6D13 - chains A and B; structure by X-ray diffraction, 3.06 A resolution.

[Chain A]
Name: Diaminopimelate epimerase
Organism: Escherichia coli O45:K1 (strain S88 / ExPEC)
Notes: EC 5.1.1.7
UniProt: B7MH73 (DAPF_ECO45); residue numbers follow UniProt; this construct covers 1-274
Chain sequence (275 residues; row label = number of the first residue in the row; numbering starts at 0):
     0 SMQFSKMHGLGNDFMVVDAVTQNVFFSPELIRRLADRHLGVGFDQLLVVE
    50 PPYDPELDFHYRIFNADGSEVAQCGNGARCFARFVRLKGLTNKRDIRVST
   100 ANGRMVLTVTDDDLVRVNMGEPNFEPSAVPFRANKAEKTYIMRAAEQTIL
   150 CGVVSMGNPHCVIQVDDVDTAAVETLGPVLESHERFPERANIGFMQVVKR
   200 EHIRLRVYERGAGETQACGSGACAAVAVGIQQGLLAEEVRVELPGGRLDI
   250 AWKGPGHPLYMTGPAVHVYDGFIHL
Construct notes: expression tag (0)
Swiss-Prot annotation at these positions:
  - active site: Cys73 (Proton donor), Cys217 (Proton acceptor)
  - binding site (substrate): Asn11, Gln44, Asn64, Gly74, Asn75, Asn157, Asn190, Glu208, Arg209, Gly218, Ser219
  - site: His159 (Could be important to modulate the pK values of the two catalytic cysteine residues), Glu208 (Could be important to modulate the pK values of the two catalytic cysteine residues), Tyr268 (Important for dimerization)
Disulfides: Cys150-Cys160

[Chain B]
Name: RNA pyrophosphohydrolase
Organism: Escherichia coli O45:K1 (strain S88 / ExPEC)
Notes: EC 3.6.1.-
UniProt: B7MLH6 (RPPH_ECO45); residues 1-176 here = UniProt positions 1-176
Chain sequence (177 residues; numbered 0 to 176; the number before each row is that of its first residue; numbering starts at 0):
     0 SMIDDDGYRPNVGIVICNRQGQVMWARRFGQHSWQFPQGGINPGESAEQA
    50 MYRELFEEVGLSRKDVRILASTRNWLRYKLPKRLVRWDTKPVCIGQKQKW
   100 FLLQLVSGDAEINMQTSSTPEFDGWRWVSYWYPVRQVVSFKRDVYRRVMK
   150 EFASVVMSLQENTPKPQNASAYRRKRG
Not modelled in the structure: 0, 159-176
Construct notes: expression tag (0)
Swiss-Prot annotation at these positions:
  - motif: Gly38 to Gly59 (Nudix box)

[Interface between chain A and chain B]
Contacting residue pairs - 29 pairs, chain A then chain B:
  Ala18(A) - Arg145(B)  hydrogen bond (backbone-side chain)
  Val19(A) - Trp130(B)  hydrophobic
  Val19(A) - Val133(B)
  Val19(A) - Arg145(B)  hydrogen bond (backbone-side chain)
  Thr20(A) - Trp130(B)
  Thr20(A) - Lys149(B)
  Gln21(A) - Arg145(B)  hydrogen bond (backbone-side chain)
  Asn22(A) - Asp142(B)  hydrogen bond
  Asn22(A) - Arg145(B)
  Glu49(A) - Arg134(B)  salt bridge
  Pro50(A) - Trp130(B)
  Pro50(A) - Arg134(B)  hydrogen bond (backbone-side chain)
  Pro51(A) - Ser128(B)
  Pro51(A) - Trp130(B)
  Pro51(A) - Tyr131(B)
  Pro51(A) - Arg134(B)  hydrogen bond (backbone-side chain)
  Tyr52(A) - Tyr131(B)
  Tyr52(A) - Arg134(B)
  Asp53(A) - Tyr131(B)
  Pro54(A) - Arg125(B)
  Pro54(A) - Val127(B)  hydrophobic
  Pro54(A) - Ser128(B)  hydrogen bond (backbone-side chain)
  Pro54(A) - Tyr131(B)
  Glu55(A) - Arg125(B)  salt bridge
  Leu56(A) - Ser128(B)  hydrogen bond (backbone-side chain)
  Phe58(A) - Trp130(B)
  Gly88(A) - Met156(B)
  Leu89(A) - Trp130(B)  hydrogen bond (backbone-side chain)
  Asn91(A) - Met156(B)
Also at the interface, not in a pair above, chain A (18 interface residues in all): Thr90
Also at the interface, not in a pair above, chain B (12 interface residues in all): Trp126
The authors on this interface:
  - hot spots on chain A (mutagenesis) - V19S/F58S, V19S/L89S, V19S/F58S/L89S (5800 fold), F58S/L89S (290-fold): decreased binding to RNA pyrophosphohydrolase (chain B)
  - hot spots on chain B (mutagenesis) - W130A/R145A (284-fold), R134A (2-fold): decreased binding to Diaminopimelate epimerase (chain A)

[In short]
The interface between chain A and chain B involves 18 residues on one side and 12 on the other; the contacts
include 9 hydrogen bonds and 2 salt bridges. Among the polar pairs are Glu49(A)-Arg134(B), Glu55(A)-Arg125(B)
and Ala18(A)-Arg145(B). The paper reports that V19S/F58S, V19S/L89S and V19S/F58S/L89S of chain A, among
others, reduce binding to RNA pyrophosphohydrolase (chain B); W130A/R145A and R134A of chain B reduce binding
to Diaminopimelate epimerase (chain A).
Chain A is Diaminopimelate epimerase and chain B is RNA pyrophosphohydrolase, both from Escherichia coli
O45:K1 (strain S88 / ExPEC); the structure, Crystal structure of E.coli RppH-DapF complex, was determined by
X-ray diffraction (same publication as 6D1Q and 6D1V).
